8OPR - chains A and C of the 3 polymer chains in the assembly; structure by X-ray diffraction, 1.81 A resolution.

[Chain A]
Protein: S-layer protein EA1
From: Bacillus anthracis
Reference sequence: P94217 (SLAP2_BACAN); numbering as in UniProt (aligned over 215-862)
Amino-acid sequence (665 residues; numbered 198 to 862; the number before each row is that of its first residue):
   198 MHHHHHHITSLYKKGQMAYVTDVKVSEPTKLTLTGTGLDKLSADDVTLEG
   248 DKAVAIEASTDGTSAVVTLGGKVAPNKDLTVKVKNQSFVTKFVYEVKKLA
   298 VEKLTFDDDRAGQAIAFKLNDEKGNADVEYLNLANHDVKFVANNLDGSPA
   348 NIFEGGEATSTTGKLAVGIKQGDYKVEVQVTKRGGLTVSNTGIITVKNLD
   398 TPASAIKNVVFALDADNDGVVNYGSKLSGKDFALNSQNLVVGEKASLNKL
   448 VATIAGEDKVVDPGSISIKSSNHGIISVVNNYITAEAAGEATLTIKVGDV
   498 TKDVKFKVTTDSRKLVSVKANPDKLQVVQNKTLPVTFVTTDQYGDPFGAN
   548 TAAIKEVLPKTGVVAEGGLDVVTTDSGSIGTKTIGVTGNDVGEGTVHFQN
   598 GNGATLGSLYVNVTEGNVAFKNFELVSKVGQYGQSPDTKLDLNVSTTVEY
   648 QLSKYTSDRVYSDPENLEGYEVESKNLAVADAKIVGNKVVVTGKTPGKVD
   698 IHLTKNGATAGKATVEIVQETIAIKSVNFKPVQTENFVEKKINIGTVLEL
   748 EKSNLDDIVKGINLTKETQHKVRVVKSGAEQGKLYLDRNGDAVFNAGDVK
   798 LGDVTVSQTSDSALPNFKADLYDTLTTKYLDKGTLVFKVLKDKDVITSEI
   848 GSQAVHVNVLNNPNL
Disordered / not traced: 198-211
Sequence notes: initiating methionine (198); expression tag (199-214); conflict Leu827 (Thr in P94217)
Ion coordination: Ca2+ site 1: Asp411, Asp413, Asp415, Val417, Asp428; Ca2+ site 2: Thr548, Ile551, Glu553, Asp567; Ca2+ site 3: Asp784, Asn786, Asp788, Val790, Asn792, Asp795
What the authors report for this chain:
  - Ca2+ coordination: Asp411, Asp413, Asp415, Val417, Asp428, Thr548, Ile551, Glu553, Asp567, Asp784, Asn786, Asp788, Val790, Asn792, Asp795
  - contacts within the chain: His470-Asp808 (salt bridge), Ser474-Ser807 (hydrogen bond), Glu483-Ser807 (hydrogen bond), Ala485-Glu846, Glu612-Lys737 (salt bridge), Gly613-Phe734, Asn614-Asn733 (hydrogen bond), Val615-Asn858, Lys702-Leu862, Glu483-Lys835 (hydrogen bond)

[Chain C]
Protein: Nanobody 632
From: Lama glama
Notes: antibody fragment or engineered binder
Amino-acid sequence (133 residues; row label = number of the first residue in the row):
     1 QVQLVESGGGLVQAGGSLRLSCVASGGTFSNYGMGWFRQAPGKEREFVAA
    51 VRWSGDSTYYSDSVKGRFTISRDNAKNTVYLQMNGLKPEDTAVYYCARRL
   101 NWRFISNWDKESEYAYWGQGTQVTVSSHHHHHH
Disordered / not traced: 126-133

[Interface between chain A and chain C]
Residue-residue contacts (27):
  Lys336(A) with Trp53(C)
  Val338(A) with Trp102(C); Arg103(C); Phe104(C)
  Asn340(A) with Asn101(C), hydrogen bond; Trp102(C); Phe104(C)
  Leu342(A) with Leu100(C)
  Asp343(A) with Leu100(C)
  Gly344(A) with Leu100(C); Asn101(C); Trp102(C), hydrogen bond (backbone-backbone)
  Pro346(A) with Trp102(C), hydrophobic
  Ala355(A) with Trp102(C), hydrophobic
  Thr356(A) with Trp102(C)
  Lys372(A) with Asn101(C); Phe104(C); Glu113(C), salt bridge
  Glu374(A) with Phe104(C); Ile105(C), hydrogen bond (side chain-backbone); Ser106(C), hydrogen bond
  Gln376(A) with Arg103(C); Ile105(C)
  Thr384(A) with Ile105(C)
  Ser386(A) with Ile105(C); Ser106(C)
  Thr388(A) with Phe104(C)
Interface residues without a listed pair, chain A (19 interface residues in all): Ala339, Ser345, Val373, Asn387
Interface residues without a listed pair, chain C (12 interface residues in all): Tyr32, Arg52, Asn107

[In short]
The interface between chain A and chain C involves 19 residues on one side and 12 on the other; the contacts
include 4 hydrogen bonds and 1 salt bridge. Polar contacts include Lys372(A)-Glu113(C), Asn340(A)-Asn101(C)
and Glu374(A)-Ile105(C). From the paper: Ca2+ coordination by Asp411(A), Asp413(A) and Asp415(A) among others;
contacts within the chain involving His470(A), Asp808(A) and Ser474(A) among others.
Chain A is S-layer protein EA1 (Bacillus anthracis) and chain C is Nanobody 632 (Lama glama); the structure,
Structure of the EA1 surface layer of Bacillus anthracis, was determined by X-ray diffraction.
